Entry 8PPU (electron microscopy, 3.02 A resolution); this record covers chains C and B of the 7 polymer chains in the assembly.

[Chain C]
Name: DNA polymerase sliding clamp
From: Pyrococcus abyssi GE5
Reference sequence: Q9UYX8 (PCNA_PYRAB); residues 1-249 here = UniProt positions 1-249
Sequence (261 residues; each row starts with the number of its first residue; numbers below 1 keep their minus sign (Met-11 is residue -11)):
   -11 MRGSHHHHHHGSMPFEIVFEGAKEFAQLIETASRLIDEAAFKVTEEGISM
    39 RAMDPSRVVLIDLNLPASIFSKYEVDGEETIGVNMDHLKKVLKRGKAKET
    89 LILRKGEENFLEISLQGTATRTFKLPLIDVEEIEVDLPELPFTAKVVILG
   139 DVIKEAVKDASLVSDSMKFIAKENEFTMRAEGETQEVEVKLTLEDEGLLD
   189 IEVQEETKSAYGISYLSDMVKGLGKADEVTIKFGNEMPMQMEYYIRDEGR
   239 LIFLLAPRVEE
Not modelled in the structure: -11 to 1, 248-249
Construct notes: initiating methionine (-11); expression tag (-10 to 0)

[Chain B]
Name: DP2
From: Pyrococcus abyssi GE5
Sequence (1270 residues; each row starts with the number of its first residue):
     1 MELPKEMEEYFEMLQREIDKAYEIAKKARAQGKDPSLDVEIPQATDMAGR
    51 VESLVGPPGVAKRIRELVKEYGKEIAALKIVDEIIEGKFGDLGSREKYAE
   101 QAVRTALAILTEGIVSAPIEGIANVKIKRNTWADNSEYLALYYAGPIRSS
   151 GGTAQALSVLVGDYVRRKLGLDRFKPSEKHIERMVEEVDLYHRAVTRLQY
   201 HPSPEEVRLAMRNIPIEITGEATDDVEVSHRDVPGVETNQLRGGAILVLA
   251 EGVLQKAKKLVKYIDKMGIEGWEWLKEFVEAKEKGEPKEEGKEESLAEST
   301 LEETKVEVDMGFYYSLYQKFKEEIAPSDKYAKEVIGGRPLFSDPSKPGGF
   351 RLRYGRSRASGFATWGINPATMILVDEFLAIGTQLKTERPGKGAVVTPVT
   401 TIEGPIVKLKDGSVLRVDDYNLALKVREDVEEILYLGDAVIAFGDFVENN
   451 QTLLPANYCEEWWILEFVKALKEIYEVHLEPFTENEEESIEEASDYLEID
   501 PEFLKEMLRDPLRVKPPVELAIHFSEVLGIPLHPYYTLYWNSVEPKDVEK
   551 LWRLLKNYAEIEWSNFRGIKFAKKIVISQEKLGDSKRTLELLGLPHTVRD
   601 GNVIVDYPWAAALLTPLGNLNWEFMAKPLYATIDIINENNEIKLRDRGIS
   651 WIGARMGRPEKAKERKMKPPVQVLFPIGLAGGSSRDIKKAAEEGKVAEVE
   701 IAFFKCPKCGHVGPEHLCPNCGTRKELLWVCPRCNAEYPESQAEGYNYTC
   751 PKCNVKLRPYAKRKIRPSELLNRAMENVKVYGVDKLKGVMGMTSGWKMPE
   801 PLEKGLLRAKNDVYVFKDGTIRFDATDAPITHFRPREIGVSVEKLRELGY
   851 THDFEGKPLVSEDQIVELKPQDIILSKEAGRYLLKVAKFVDDLLEKFYGL
   901 PRFYNAEKMEDLIGHLVIGLAPHTSAGIVGRIIGFVDALVGYAHPYFHAA
   951 KRRNCDGDEDAVMLLLDALLNFSRYYLPEKRGGKMDAPLVITTRLDPREV
  1001 DSEVHNMDIVRYYPLEFYEATYELKSPKELVGVIERVEDRLGKPEMYYGL
  1051 KFTHDTDDIALGPKMSLYKQLGDMEEKVRRQLEVAKRIRAVDEHGVAEKI
  1101 LNSHLIPDLRGNLRSFTRQEFRCVKCNTKFRRPPLNGKCPVCGGKIVLTV
  1151 SKGAIEKYLGTAKMLVTEYNVKNYTRQRICLTERDIDSLFENVFPETQLT
  1201 LIVNPNDICQRLVMARTGEVNKSGLLENLSNGSKKTEKAEKAEKPRKKSD
  1251 EKPKKKRVISLEEFFSRKSK
Not modelled in the structure: 1, 284-307, 1217-1270
Metal / ion sites: Zn2+ site 1: Cys706, Cys709, Cys718, Cys721; Zn2+ site 2: Cys731, Cys734, Cys753; Mg2+: Asp956, Asp958; Zn2+ site 3: Cys1123, Cys1126, Cys1139, Cys1142
What the authors report for this chain:
  - Mg2+ coordination: Asn954, Asp956, Asp958
  - binding site for the 21-nt DNA strand: Arg193, Pro1107, Arg1114, Arg1178
  - mutagenesis - R1178A: unchanged catalytic activity on ssDNA
  - mutagenesis - R1178A: decreased catalytic activity on P/T substrates
  - mutagenesis - P1107A, R1114A: unchanged catalytic activity

[How chain C and chain B interact]
Pairs across the interface (14; chain C residue first):
  Met41(C) - Leu1201(B)  hydrophobic
  Arg45(C) - Thr1200(B)
  Arg45(C) - Leu1201(B)
  Arg45(C) - Ile1202(B)  hydrogen bond (side chain-backbone)
  Val46(C) - Gln1198(B)
  Pro226(C) - Leu1201(B)  hydrophobic
  Ala244(C) - Gln1198(B)
  Ala244(C) - Leu1199(B)
  Pro245(C) - Gln1198(B)
  Pro245(C) - Leu1199(B)  hydrogen bond (backbone-backbone)
  Arg246(C) - Thr1197(B)
  Arg246(C) - Leu1199(B)
  Val247(C) - Thr1197(B)  hydrogen bond (backbone-backbone)
  Val247(C) - Leu1199(B)
Also at the interface, not in a pair above, chain C (13 interface residues in all): Ser44, Leu48, Leu125, Tyr203, Leu242
Also at the interface, not in a pair above, chain B (8 interface residues in all): Glu1196, Val1203

[Summary]
The interface between chain C and chain B involves 13 residues on one side and 8 on the other; the contacts
include 3 hydrogen bonds. Among the polar pairs are Arg45(C)-Ile1202(B), Pro245(C)-Leu1199(B) and
Val247(C)-Thr1197(B). The paper reports a binding site for the 21-nt DNA strand at Arg193(B), Pro1107(B) and
Arg1114(B) among others; R1178A of chain B reduces catalytic activity on P/T substrates; 3 substitutions were
tested in all.
Here chain C is DNA polymerase sliding clamp and chain B is DP2, both from Pyrococcus abyssi GE5. Entry 8PPU
(Pyrococcus abyssi DNA polymerase D (PolD) in its editing mode bound to a primer/template substrate containing
...) was determined by electron microscopy, deposited together with 8PPT and 8PPV.
